4R33 - chain A; structure by X-ray diffraction, 1.78 A resolution.

[Chain A]
Molecule: NosL
Organism: Streptomyces actuosus
UniProt: C6FX51 (C6FX51_STRAS); numbering as in UniProt (aligned over 1-400)
Sequence (420 residues; numbered -19 to 400; the number before each row is that of its first residue; numbers below 1 keep their minus sign (Met-19 is residue -19)):
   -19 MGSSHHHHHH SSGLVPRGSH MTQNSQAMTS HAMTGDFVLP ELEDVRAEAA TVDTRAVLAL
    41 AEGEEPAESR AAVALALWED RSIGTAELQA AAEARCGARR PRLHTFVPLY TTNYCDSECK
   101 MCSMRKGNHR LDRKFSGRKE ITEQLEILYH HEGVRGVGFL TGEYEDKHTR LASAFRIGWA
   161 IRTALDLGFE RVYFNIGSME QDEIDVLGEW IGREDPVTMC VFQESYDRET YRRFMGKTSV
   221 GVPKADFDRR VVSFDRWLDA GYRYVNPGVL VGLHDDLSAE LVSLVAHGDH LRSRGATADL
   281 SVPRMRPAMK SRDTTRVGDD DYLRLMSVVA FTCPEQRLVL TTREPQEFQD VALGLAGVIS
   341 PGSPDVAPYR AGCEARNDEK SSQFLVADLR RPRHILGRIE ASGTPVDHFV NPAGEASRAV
Not modelled in the structure: -19 to 14, 399-400
Construct notes: expression tag (-19 to 0)
Bound ions: 4Fe-4S cluster Fe: Cys95, Cys99, Cys102 (together with S-adenosylhomocysteine); K+: Glu380, Val386, Phe389
Residues lining bound ligands:
  - S-adenosylhomocysteine (SAH): Tyr90, Met101, Cys102, Leu140, Thr141, Gly142, Glu143, Asn175, Gly177, Phe202, Glu204, Lys224, Arg230, Leu250, Pro283, Arg284, Met285, Arg286, Ala288, Lys290, Arg323, Gln363, Phe364
  - 4Fe-4S cluster (SF4): Cys95, Ser97, Glu98, Cys99, Cys102, Met104, Arg105, Thr141, Gly142, Glu143, Lys224, Gln363
  - tryptophan (TRP): Phe86, Pro88, Tyr90, Leu140, Asn175, Phe202, Thr321, Thr322, Arg323, Ser340, Pro341, Gly342, Ser343, Pro344, Phe364, Val366

[Summary]
Chain A binds S-adenosylhomocysteine, 4Fe-4S cluster and tryptophan. Cys95, Cys99 and Cys102 coordinate a
4Fe-4S cluster Fe ion. The K+ site is built by Glu380, Val386 and Phe389.
Chain A is NosL (Streptomyces actuosus); the structure, X-ray structure of the tryptophan lyase NosL with
Tryptophan and S-adenosyl-L-homocysteine bound, was determined by X-ray diffraction, deposited together with
4R34.
